1WQW - chains A and B; structure by X-ray diffraction, 1.45 A resolution.

[Chain A (and B)]
Protein: biotin--[acetyl-CoA-carboxylase] ligase
Source organism: Pyrococcus horikoshii
Notes: EC 6.3.4.15; chain B of this document is another copy of the same molecule, construct and numbering; everything in this record applies to it too
Reference sequence: O57883 (O57883_PYRHO); numbering as in UniProt (aligned over 1-235)
Amino-acid sequence (235 residues; row label = number of the first residue in the row):
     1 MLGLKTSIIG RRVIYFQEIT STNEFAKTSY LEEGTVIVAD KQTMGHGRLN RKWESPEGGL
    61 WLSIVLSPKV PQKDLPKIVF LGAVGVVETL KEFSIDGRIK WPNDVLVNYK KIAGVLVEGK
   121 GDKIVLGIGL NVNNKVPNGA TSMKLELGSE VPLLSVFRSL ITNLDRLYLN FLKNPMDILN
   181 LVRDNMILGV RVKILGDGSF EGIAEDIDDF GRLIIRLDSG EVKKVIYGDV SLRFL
Ligand contacts: biotinyl-5-amp (BT5): Ser21, Thr22, Asn23, Gln42, Met44, Gly45, His46, Gly47, Arg48, Arg51, Lys52, Trp53, Glu54, Trp61, Leu62, Ser63, Asn103, Asp104, Lys111, Gly114, Val115, Leu116, Gly127, Ile128, Gly129, Asn131, Pro137, Ala140

[Chain A / chain B interface]
Contacting residue pairs - 51 pairs, chain A then chain B:
  Met1(A) - Tyr15(B)
  Met1(A) - Val38(B)  hydrophobic
  Met1(A) - Asp40(B)  hydrogen bond (backbone-side chain)
  Met1(A) - Leu60(B)  hydrophobic
  Met1(A) - Leu153(B)  hydrophobic
  Met1(A) - Leu154(B)  hydrophobic
  Met1(A) - Phe157(B)  hydrophobic
  Leu2(A) - Tyr15(B)
  Leu2(A) - Asp40(B)  hydrogen bond (backbone-side chain)
  Gly3(A) - Tyr15(B)
  Gly3(A) - Asp40(B)  hydrogen bond (backbone-side chain)
  Gly3(A) - Glu57(B)
  Leu4(A) - Tyr15(B)  hydrogen bond (backbone-side chain)
  Leu4(A) - Gln17(B)
  Leu4(A) - Asp40(B)
  Thr6(A) - Gln17(B)  hydrogen bond (backbone-side chain)
  Gly10(A) - Tyr15(B)
  Gly10(A) - Gln17(B)  hydrogen bond (backbone-side chain)
  Arg11(A) - Phe16(B)
  Arg11(A) - Gln17(B)  hydrogen bond (backbone-backbone)
  Arg12(A) - Tyr15(B)
  Arg12(A) - Phe16(B)
  Val13(A) - Val13(B)
  Val13(A) - Ile14(B)
  Val13(A) - Tyr15(B)  hydrogen bond (backbone-backbone)
  Ile14(A) - Val13(B)
  Tyr15(A) - Met1(B)
  Tyr15(A) - Leu2(B)
  Tyr15(A) - Gly3(B)
  Tyr15(A) - Leu4(B)  hydrogen bond (side chain-backbone)
  Tyr15(A) - Gly10(B)
  Tyr15(A) - Arg12(B)
  Tyr15(A) - Val13(B)  hydrogen bond (backbone-backbone)
  Phe16(A) - Arg11(B)
  Phe16(A) - Arg12(B)
  Gln17(A) - Leu4(B)  hydrogen bond (side chain-backbone)
  Gln17(A) - Thr6(B)  hydrogen bond (side chain-backbone)
  Gln17(A) - Gly10(B)  hydrogen bond (side chain-backbone)
  Gln17(A) - Arg11(B)  hydrogen bond (backbone-backbone)
  Phe25(A) - Arg12(B)
  Val38(A) - Met1(B)
  Asp40(A) - Met1(B)  hydrogen bond (side chain-backbone)
  Asp40(A) - Leu2(B)  hydrogen bond (side chain-backbone)
  Asp40(A) - Gly3(B)  hydrogen bond (side chain-backbone)
  Asp40(A) - Leu4(B)
  Glu57(A) - Lys5(B)  salt bridge
  Leu60(A) - Met1(B)  hydrophobic
  Leu153(A) - Met1(B)  hydrophobic
  Leu154(A) - Met1(B)  hydrophobic
  Leu154(A) - Leu154(B)  hydrophobic
  Phe157(A) - Met1(B)  hydrophobic
Interface residues without a listed pair, chain A (23 interface residues in all): Lys5, Ala39
Interface residues without a listed pair, chain B (23 interface residues in all): Phe25, Ala39

[Summary]
Chain A and chain B each contribute 23 residues to their interface; the contacts include 17 hydrogen bonds and
1 salt bridge. Among the polar pairs are Glu57(A)-Lys5(B), Met1(A)-Asp40(B) and Leu2(A)-Asp40(B). Ligands of
chain A: biotinyl-5-amp.
Chain A and chain B are both biotin--[acetyl-CoA-carboxylase] ligase (Pyrococcus horikoshii); the structure,
Crystal Structure Of Biotin Protein Ligase From Pyrococcus Horikoshii Ot3 in complex with Biotinyl-5-AMP, was
determined by X-ray diffraction (same publication as 1WPY, 1WQ7 and 1WNL).
